PDB entry 9B3Y | electron microscopy, 2.70 A resolution | chains A and B of the 4 polymer chains in the assembly

[Chain A (and B)]
Protein: Transient receptor potential cation channel subfamily V member 2
Organism: Rattus norvegicus
Notes: chain B of this document is another copy of the same molecule, construct and numbering; everything in this record applies to it too
UniProtKB: Q9WUD2 (TRPV2_RAT); residue numbers follow UniProt; this construct covers 1-761
Amino-acid sequence (761 residues; numbered 1 to 761; the number before each row is that of its first residue):
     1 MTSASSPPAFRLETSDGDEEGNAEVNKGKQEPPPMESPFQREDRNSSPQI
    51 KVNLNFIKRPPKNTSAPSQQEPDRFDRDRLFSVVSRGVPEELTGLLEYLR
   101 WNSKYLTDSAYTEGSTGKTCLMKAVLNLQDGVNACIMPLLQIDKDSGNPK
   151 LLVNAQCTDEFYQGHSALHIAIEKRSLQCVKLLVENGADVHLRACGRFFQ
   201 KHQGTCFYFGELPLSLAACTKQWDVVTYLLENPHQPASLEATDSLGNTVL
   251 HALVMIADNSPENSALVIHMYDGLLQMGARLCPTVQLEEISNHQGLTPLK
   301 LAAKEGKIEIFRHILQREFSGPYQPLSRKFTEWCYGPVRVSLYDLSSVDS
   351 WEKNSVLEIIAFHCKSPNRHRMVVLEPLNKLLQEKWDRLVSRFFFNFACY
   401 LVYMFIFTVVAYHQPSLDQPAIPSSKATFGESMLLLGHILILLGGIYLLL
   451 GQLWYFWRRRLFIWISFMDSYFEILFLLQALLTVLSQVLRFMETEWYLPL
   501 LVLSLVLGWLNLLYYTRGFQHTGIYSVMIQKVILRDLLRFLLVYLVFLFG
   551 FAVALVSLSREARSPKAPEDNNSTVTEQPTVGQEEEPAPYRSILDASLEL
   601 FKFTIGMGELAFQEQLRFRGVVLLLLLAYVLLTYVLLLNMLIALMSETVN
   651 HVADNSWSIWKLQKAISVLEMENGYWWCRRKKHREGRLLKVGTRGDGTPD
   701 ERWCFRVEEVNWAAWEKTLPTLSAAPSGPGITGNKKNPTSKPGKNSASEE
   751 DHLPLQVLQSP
Unresolved in the structure: 1-73, 418-428, 564-588, 695-698, 720-761
Sequence notes: engineered mutation A724 (Glu in Q9WUD2), A725 (Asp in Q9WUD2)
Residues lining bound ligands:
  - PEX (1,2-didecanoyl-sn-glycero-3-phosphoethanolamine): F395, N396, C399, Y400, V402, Y403, G444, Y447, L448, Q452, E473, F476, Y514, Y515, Y675, W676, W677
  - 4-(dipropylsulfamoyl)benzoic acid (RTO), molecule 1: K118, L126, Y162, H165, I170, K174, F198, F199
  - 4-(dipropylsulfamoyl)benzoic acid (RTO), molecule 2: E332, W333, C334, Y335

[How chain A and chain B interact]
Residue-residue contacts (93; chain A residue first):
  W333(A) - Y162(B)
  W333(A) - F198(B)  hydrophobic
  C334(A) - K174(B)  hydrogen bond (backbone-side chain)
  Y335(A) - H165(B)
  Y335(A) - H169(B)  hydrogen bond (side chain-backbone)
  Y335(A) - E173(B)
  Y335(A) - F198(B)  hydrophobic
  Y335(A) - F207(B)  hydrophobic
  Y335(A) - L216(B)
  G336(A) - E173(B)  hydrogen bond (backbone-side chain)
  P337(A) - F207(B)
  V338(A) - F198(B)  hydrophobic
  V338(A) - T205(B)
  V338(A) - C206(B)
  V338(A) - F207(B)  hydrophobic
  T408(A) - V553(B)
  A411(A) - S557(B)  hydrogen bond (backbone-side chain)
  Y412(A) - V556(B)  hydrophobic
  Y412(A) - S557(B)
  Y412(A) - R560(B)
  Y412(A) - I593(B)  hydrophobic
  S416(A) - E561(B)
  L417(A) - E561(B)  hydrogen bond (backbone-side chain)
  E495(A) - R617(B)
  E495(A) - F618(B)
  L498(A) - S557(B)
  L498(A) - L558(B)  hydrophobic
  L498(A) - F618(B)  hydrophobic
  P499(A) - L558(B)  hydrophobic
  P499(A) - F618(B)
  P499(A) - V621(B)  hydrophobic
  V502(A) - A554(B)
  V502(A) - S557(B)
  V502(A) - L625(B)  hydrophobic
  L505(A) - V553(B)  hydrophobic
  V506(A) - G550(B)
  V506(A) - F551(B)  hydrophobic
  V506(A) - A554(B)  hydrophobic
  W509(A) - V546(B)
  W509(A) - F549(B)  hydrophobic
  W509(A) - G550(B)
  L510(A) - F547(B)  hydrophobic
  L513(A) - V546(B)  hydrophobic
  L513(A) - F547(B)  hydrophobic
  H521(A) - R539(B)  hydrogen bond (backbone-side chain)
  T522(A) - L542(B)
  Y525(A) - D536(B)
  Y525(A) - R539(B)
  Y525(A) - F540(B)
  Y525(A) - M640(B)
  M528(A) - D536(B)
  M528(A) - R539(B)  hydrogen bond
  M528(A) - E647(B)
  I529(A) - L636(B)  hydrophobic
  I529(A) - N639(B)  hydrogen bond (backbone-side chain)
  I529(A) - M640(B)
  I533(A) - L638(B)  hydrophobic
  I533(A) - N639(B)
  I533(A) - I642(B)  hydrophobic
  L534(A) - V635(B)  hydrophobic
  L537(A) - V635(B)  hydrophobic
  L537(A) - L638(B)  hydrophobic
  L598(A) - F612(B)
  L598(A) - L623(B)  hydrophobic
  F601(A) - L610(B)  hydrophobic
  F601(A) - L627(B)  hydrophobic
  F601(A) - V630(B)  hydrophobic
  K602(A) - L610(B)
  I605(A) - F603(B)  hydrophobic
  I605(A) - G606(B)
  I605(A) - L610(B)  hydrophobic
  I605(A) - V630(B)  hydrophobic
  I605(A) - Y634(B)
  G606(A) - G606(B)
  M607(A) - G606(B)
  M607(A) - M607(B)  hydrophobic
  M607(A) - G608(B)
  M607(A) - E609(B)
  L644(A) - L638(B)  hydrophobic
  L644(A) - I642(B)  hydrophobic
  M645(A) - M645(B)  hydrophobic
  T648(A) - I642(B)
  H651(A) - V649(B)
  H651(A) - H651(B)  hydrogen bond
  E708(A) - T205(B)  hydrogen bond
  V710(A) - C206(B)
  W712(A) - F207(B)  hydrophobic
  W712(A) - Y208(B)
  W712(A) - I256(B)  hydrophobic
  E716(A) - K221(B)  salt bridge
  E716(A) - N263(B)  hydrogen bond
  L719(A) - R175(B)
  L719(A) - K221(B)
Interface residues without a listed pair, chain A (57 interface residues in all): H413, Q414, P415, W496, T516, I524, Q530, K531, L594, T604, M640, L641, V649, W715
Interface residues without a listed pair, chain B (70 interface residues in all): I170, F199, F209, C219, T220, R535, V543, A611, L632, A643, L644, S646, N650

[Overview]
57 residues of chain A and 70 residues of chain B are in contact, with 11 hydrogen bonds and 1 salt bridge.
Polar pairs include E716(A)-K221(B), C334(A)-K174(B) and Y335(A)-H169(B). Ligands of chain A: compound PEX and
4-(dipropylsulfamoyl)benzoic acid.
Chain A and chain B are both Transient receptor potential cation channel subfamily V member 2 (Rattus
norvegicus); the structure, Rat TRPV2 E724A/D725A bound to probenecid, was determined by electron microscopy
together with 9B3U, 9B3V, 9B3W, 9B3X and 9B3Z from the same study.
